2E9M - chain A; structure by X-ray diffraction, 1.80 A resolution.

== Chain A ==
Molecule: Cytosolic beta-glucosidase
From: Homo sapiens
Notes: EC 3.2.1.21
UniProtKB: Q9H227 (GBA3_HUMAN); residues 1-469 here = UniProt positions 1-469
Chain sequence (469 residues; numbered 1 to 469; the number before each row is that of its first residue):
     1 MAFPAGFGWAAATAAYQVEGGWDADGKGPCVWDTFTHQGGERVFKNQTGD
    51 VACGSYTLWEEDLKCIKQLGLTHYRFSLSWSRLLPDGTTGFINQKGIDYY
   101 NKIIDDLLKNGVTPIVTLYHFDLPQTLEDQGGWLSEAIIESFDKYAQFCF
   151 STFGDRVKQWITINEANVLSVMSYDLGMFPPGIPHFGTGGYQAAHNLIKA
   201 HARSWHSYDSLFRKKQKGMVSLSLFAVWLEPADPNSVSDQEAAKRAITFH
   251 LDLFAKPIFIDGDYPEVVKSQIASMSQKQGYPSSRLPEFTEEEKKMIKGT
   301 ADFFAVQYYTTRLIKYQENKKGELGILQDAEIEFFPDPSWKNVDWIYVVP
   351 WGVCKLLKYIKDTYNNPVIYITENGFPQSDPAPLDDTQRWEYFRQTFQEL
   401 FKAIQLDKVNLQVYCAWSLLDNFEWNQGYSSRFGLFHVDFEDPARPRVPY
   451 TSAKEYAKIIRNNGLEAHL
Disordered / not traced: 467-469
Curated features (UniProtKB/Swiss-Prot):
  - active site: Glu165 (Proton donor), Glu373 (Nucleophile)
  - binding site (substrate): Gln17, His120, Asn164, Tyr309, Trp417, Glu424, Trp425
  - natural variant: Tyr456 to Leu469 (deletion: Loss of glucosidase activity toward the artificial substrate 4-methylumbelliferyl-beta-D-glucopyranoside)
  - mutagenesis: Glu165 (E165D: 2-fold decreased glucosylceramidase activity; E165Q: Loss of glucosylceramidase activity), Val168 (V168Y: No change in temperature or pH dependence. Decreased glucosidase activity), Phe225 (F225S: Decreased glucosidase activity), Tyr308 (Y308F/A: Decreased glucosidase activity), Glu373 (E373D: 2-fold decreased glucosylceramidase activity; E373Q: Loss of glucosylceramidase activity)

== Overview ==
From UniProt: active-site residues Glu165 and Glu373, 7 substrate-binding residues and 5 mutagenesis sites.
Chain A is Cytosolic beta-glucosidase (Homo sapiens); the structure, Crystal Structure of human Cytosolic
Neutral beta-Glycosylceramidase (Klotho-related Prote:KLrP) complex with Galactose and fatty acids, was
determined by X-ray diffraction together with 2E9L from the same study.
